6EF1 - chains A and G of the 14 polymer chains in the assembly; structure by electron microscopy, 4.73 A resolution (low resolution: residue-level contacts below are approximate; hydrogen-bond / salt-bridge calls are withheld).

[Chain A]
Protein: Proteasome subunit alpha type-1
Organism: Saccharomyces cerevisiae (strain ATCC 204508 / S288c)
Notes: EC 3.4.25.1
UniProt: P21243 (PSA1_YEAST); numbering as in UniProt (aligned over 13-251)
Amino-acid sequence (239 residues; each row starts with the number of its first residue):
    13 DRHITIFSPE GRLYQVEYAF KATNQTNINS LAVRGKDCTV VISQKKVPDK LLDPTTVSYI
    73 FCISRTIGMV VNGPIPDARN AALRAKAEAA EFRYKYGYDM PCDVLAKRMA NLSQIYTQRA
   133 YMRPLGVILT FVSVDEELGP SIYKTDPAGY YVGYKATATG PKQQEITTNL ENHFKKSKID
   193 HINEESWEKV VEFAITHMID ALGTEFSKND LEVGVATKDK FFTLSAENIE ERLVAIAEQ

[Chain G]
Protein: Probable proteasome subunit alpha type-7
Organism: Saccharomyces cerevisiae (strain ATCC 204508 / S288c)
Notes: EC 3.4.25.1
UniProt: P21242 (PSA7_YEAST); residue numbers follow UniProt; this construct covers 6-248
Amino-acid sequence (243 residues; numbered 6 to 248; the number before each row is that of its first residue):
     6 TGYDLSNSVF SPDGRNFQVE YAVKAVENGT TSIGIKCNDG VVFAVEKLIT SKLLVPQKNV
    66 KIQVVDRHIG CVYSGLIPDG RHLVNRGREE AASFKKLYKT PIPIPAFADR LGQYVQAHTL
   126 YNSVRPFGVS TIFGGVDKNG AHLYMLEPSG SYWGYKGAAT GKGRQSAKAE LEKLVDHHPE
   186 GLSAREAVKQ AAKIIYLAHE DNKEKDFELE ISWCSLSETN GLHKFVKGDL LQEAIDFAQK
   246 EIN

[Chain A / chain G interface]
Contacting residue pairs - 48 pairs, chain A then chain G:
  Arg14(A) with Tyr8(G)
  His15(A) with Val14(G)
  Gln27(A) with Val14(G); Phe15(G)
  Tyr30(A) with Tyr8(G); Phe15(G); Ser16(G); Pro17(G)
  Ala31(A) with Phe15(G)
  Lys33(A) with Pro17(G); Asp18(G)
  Ala34(A) with Gly19(G)
  Gln37(A) with Asp18(G); Arg20(G)
  Lys62(A) with Glu177(G); Asp181(G)
  Leu63(A) with Tyr160(G); Lys161(G); Gly162(G)
  Leu64(A) with Gly159(G); Tyr160(G)
  Asp65(A) with Gly159(G); Tyr160(G); Lys161(G)
  Thr68(A) with Tyr149(G); Gly159(G)
  Val69(A) with Trp158(G)
  Ile87(A) with Trp158(G)
  Pro88(A) with Gln121(G); Ser154(G); Gly155(G); Ser156(G)
  Asp89(A) with Gln121(G)
  Arg91(A) with Tyr157(G); Trp158(G)
  Asn92(A) with Gln121(G)
  Leu95(A) with Gln118(G)
  Ala132(A) with Asn127(G)
  Tyr133(A) with Leu125(G); Tyr126(G)
  Met134(A) with Ser13(G); Leu125(G)
  Arg135(A) with Ser13(G); Phe15(G); Asn21(G); Thr124(G); Leu125(G)
  Pro136(A) with Phe15(G)
Other interface residues (no listed pair), chain A (29 interface residues in all): Ser70, Tyr71, Leu137, Gly138
Other interface residues (no listed pair), chain G (29 interface residues in all): Val180

[Summary]
The chain A/chain G interface involves 29 residues from each chain.
Chain A is Proteasome subunit alpha type-1 and chain G is Probable proteasome subunit alpha type-7, both from
Saccharomyces cerevisiae (strain ATCC 204508 / S288c); the structure, Yeast 26S proteasome bound to
ubiquitinated substrate (5D motor state), was determined by electron microscopy (same publication as 6EF0 and
6EF2).
